PDB entry 4YY3 | X-ray diffraction, 3.60 A resolution | chains A and H of the 22 polymer chains in the assembly

Chain A:
Molecule: 16S rRNA
Source organism: Thermus thermophilus HB8
Sequence (1522 nucleotides; numbered 0 to 1544 plus 19 insertion-coded residues; 42 numbers in that range are skipped by the numbering (no residue carries them; nothing is unmodelled there); the number before each row is that of its first residue; a row labelled like 190A-190L holds insertion residues (190A, then the next letters in order); numbering starts at 0):
     0 UUUGUUGGAGAGUUUGAUCCUGGCUCAGGGUGAACGCUGGCGGCGUGCCU
    50 AAGACAUGCAAGUCGUGCGGG
    73 CCGCGGGGUUUU
    88 ACUCCG
    95 UGGUC
   101 AGCGGCGGACGGGUGAGUAACGCGUGGGU
  129A G
   130 ACCUACCCGGAAGAGGGGGACAACCCGGGGAAACUCGGGCUAAUCCCCCA
   180 UGUGGACCCGC
190A-190L CCCUUGGGGUGU
   191 GUCCAAAGGGCUUU
   216 GCCCGCUUCCGGAUGGGCCCGCGUCCCAUCAGCUAGUUGGUGGGGUAAUG
   266 GCCCACCAAGGCGACGACGGGUAGCCGGUCUGAGAGGAUGGCCGGCCACA
   316 GGGGCACUGAGACACGGGCCCCACUCCUACGGGAGGCAGCAGUUAGGAAU
   366 CUUCCGCAAUGGGCGCAAGCCUGACGGAGCGACGCCGCUUGGAGGAAGAA
   416 GCCCUUCGGGGUGUAAACUCCUGAA
   442 CCCGGGACGAAACCCCCGACGA
   474 GGGGACUGACGGUACCGGG
   494 GUAAUAGCGCCGGCCAACUCCGUGCCAGCAGCCGCGGUAAUACGGAGGGC
   544 GCGAGCGUUACCCGGAUUCACUGGGCGUAAAGGGCGUGUAGGCGGCCUGG
   594 GGCGUCCCAUGUGAAAGACCACGGCUCAACCGUGGGGGAGCGUGGGAUAC
   644 GCUCAGGCUAGACGGUGGGAGAGGGUGGUGGAAUUCCCGGAGUAGCGGUG
   694 AAAUGCGCAGAUACCGGGAGGAACGCCGAUGGCGAAGGCAGCCACCUGGU
   744 CCACCCGUGACGCUGAGGCGCGAAAGCGUGGGGAGCAAACCGGAUUAGAU
   794 ACCCGGGUAGUCCACGCCCUAAACGAUGCGCGCUAGGUCUCUGGGUCU
   848 CCUGGGGGCCGAAGCUAACGCGUUAAGCGCGCCGCCUGGGGAGUACGGCC
   898 GCAAGGCUGAAACUCAAAGGAAUUGACGGGGGCCCGCACAAGCGGUGGAG
   948 CAUGUGGUUUAAUUCGAAGCAACGCGAAGAACCUUACCAGGCCUUGACAU
   998 GCUAGG
 1003A G
  1004 AACCCGGGUGAAAGCCUGGGGUGCCCC
1030A-1030D GCGA
  1031 GGGGAGCCCUAGCACAGGUGCUGCAUGGCCGUCGUCAGCUCGUGCCGUGA
  1081 GGUGUUGGGUUAAGUCCCGCAACGAGCGCAACCCCCGCCGUUAGUUGCCA
  1131 GCGGUUCGGCCGGGCACUCUAACGGGACUGCCCGCGAAA
  1171 GCGGGAGGAAGGAGGGGACGACGUCUGGUCAGCAUGGCCCUUACGGCCUG
  1221 GGCGACACACGUGCUACAAUGCCCACUACAAAGCGAUGCCACCCGGCAAC
  1271 GGGGAGCUAAUCGCAAAAAGGUGGGCCCAGUUCGGAUUGGGGUCUGCAAC
  1321 CCGACCCCAUGAAGCCGGAAUCGCUAGUAAUCGCGGAUCAG
 1361A C
  1362 CAUGCCGCGGUGAAUACGUUCCCGGGCCUUGUACACACCGCCCGUCACGC
  1412 CAUGGGAGCGGGCUCUACCCGAAGUCGCCGGG
  1446 AGCCUACGGG
  1459 CAGGCGCCGAGGGUAGGGCCCGUGACUGGGGCGAAGUCGUAACAAGGUAG
  1509 CUGUACCGGAAGGUGCGGCUGGAUCACCUCCUUUCU
Not modelled in the structure: 0-4, 1535-1538
Ion coordination: Mg2+ site 1 near G21 (its only coordinating residue here); Mg2+ site 2: G46, G394; Mg2+ site 3: C48, G115; Mg2+ site 4 near A53 (its only coordinating residue here); Mg2+ site 5: C58, U387; Mg2+ site 6 near G111 (its only coordinating residue here); Mg2+ site 7: G117, G289; Mg2+ site 8 near G122 (its only coordinating residue here); Mg2+ site 9: U129, G231, G232; Mg2+ site 10 near G190K (its only coordinating residue here); Mg2+ site 11 near U190J (its only coordinating residue here); Mg2+ site 12 near A195 (its only coordinating residue here); 80 more Mg2+ sites not listed

Chain H:
Name: 30S ribosomal protein S8
Source organism: Thermus thermophilus HB8
UniProt: Q5SHQ2 (RS8_THET8); numbering as in UniProt (aligned over 1-138)
Sequence (138 residues; row label = number of the first residue in the row):
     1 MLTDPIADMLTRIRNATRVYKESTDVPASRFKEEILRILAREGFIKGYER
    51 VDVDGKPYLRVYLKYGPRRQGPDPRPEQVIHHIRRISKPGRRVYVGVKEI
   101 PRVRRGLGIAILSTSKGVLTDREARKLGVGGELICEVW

How chain A and chain H interact:
Pairs across the interface (71; chain A residue first):
  C564(A) - Arg91(H)  hydrogen bond to the sugar
  C586(A) - Pro89(H)  phosphate contact
  C586(A) - Gly90(H)  sugar contact
  G587(A) - Thr3(H)  sugar contact
  G587(A) - Pro89(H)  phosphate contact
  G587(A) - Arg92(H)  salt bridge to the phosphate
  G588(A) - Leu2(H)  sugar contact
  G588(A) - Pro5(H)  phosphate contact
  C589(A) - Pro5(H)  phosphate contact
  C589(A) - Ser29(H)  phosphate contact
  C590(A) - Ser29(H)  phosphate contact
  C590(A) - Arg30(H)  hydrogen bond to the phosphate
  U591(A) - Arg30(H)  salt bridge to the phosphate
  G597(A) - Tyr94(H)  hydrogen bond to the base
  U598(A) - Tyr94(H)  phosphate contact
  U598(A) - Gly131(H)  sugar contact
  C599(A) - Val95(H)  sugar contact
  C599(A) - Gly96(H)  phosphate contact
  C599(A) - Val97(H)  phosphate contact
  C599(A) - Val129(H)  sugar contact
  C599(A) - Gly130(H)  hydrogen bond to the sugar
  C599(A) - Gly131(H)  sugar contact
  C600(A) - Gly96(H)  phosphate contact
  C600(A) - Val97(H)  hydrogen bond to the phosphate
  C600(A) - Gly128(H)  sugar contact
  C600(A) - Val129(H)  sugar contact
  A640(A) - Ser115(H)  hydrogen bond to the sugar
  U641(A) - Ser115(H)  sugar contact
  A642(A) - Phe31(H)  sugar contact
  A642(A) - Ser113(H)  hydrogen bond to the sugar
  A642(A) - Thr114(H)  hydrogen bond to the base
  A642(A) - Ser115(H)  base contact
  A642(A) - Gly117(H)  sugar contact
  A642(A) - Val118(H)  sugar contact
  C643(A) - Phe31(H)  sugar contact
  C643(A) - Ser113(H)  hydrogen bond to the sugar
  C643(A) - Glu132(H)  hydrogen bond to the sugar
  G644(A) - Arg92(H)  sugar contact
  A653(A) - Lys56(H)  salt bridge to the phosphate
  A753(A) - Met1(H)  base contact
  G755(A) - Met1(H)  sugar contact
  G823(A) - Met1(H)  sugar contact
  G823(A) - Thr3(H)  base contact
  C824(A) - Met1(H)  hydrogen bond to the sugar
  G825(A) - Asp8(H)  hydrogen bond to the sugar
  G825(A) - Thr11(H)  base contact
  G825(A) - Arg12(H)  hydrogen bond to the sugar
  G825(A) - Asn15(H)  base contact
  C826(A) - Arg12(H)  sugar contact
  C826(A) - Asn15(H)  hydrogen bond to the base
  U827(A) - Asn15(H)  sugar contact
  U827(A) - Val19(H)  sugar contact
  A828(A) - Lys21(H)  phosphate contact
  A859(A) - Val19(H)  base contact
  A860(A) - Arg18(H)  sugar contact
  A860(A) - Arg75(H)  hydrogen bond to the phosphate
  G861(A) - Arg75(H)  salt bridge to the phosphate
  C875(A) - Thr11(H)  base contact
  C875(A) - Arg14(H)  hydrogen bond to the sugar
  C875(A) - Asn15(H)  hydrogen bond to the sugar
  G876(A) - Ala7(H)  sugar contact
  G876(A) - Thr11(H)  hydrogen bond to the sugar
  G876(A) - Arg14(H)  salt bridge to the phosphate
  C877(A) - Thr3(H)  hydrogen bond to the sugar
  C877(A) - Asp4(H)  sugar contact
  C877(A) - Lys88(H)  phosphate contact
  C877(A) - Pro89(H)  phosphate contact
  G878(A) - Thr3(H)  hydrogen bond to the sugar
  G878(A) - Lys88(H)  phosphate contact
  G878(A) - Pro89(H)  phosphate contact
  C879(A) - Gly90(H)  phosphate contact
Also at the interface, not in a pair above, chain A (37 interface residues in all): G631, U652, C756, G874
Also at the interface, not in a pair above, chain H (43 interface residues in all): Ala28, Lys32, Pro57, Lys98, Lys116

Overview:
37 residues of chain A and 43 residues of chain H are in contact, with 20 hydrogen bonds and 5 salt bridges.
Polar contacts include G597(A)-Tyr94(H), A642(A)-Thr114(H) and C826(A)-Asn15(H). The Mg2+ site 2 is built by
G46(A) and G394(A).
Chain A is 16S rRNA and chain H is 30S ribosomal protein S8, both from Thermus thermophilus HB8; the
structure, 30S ribosomal subunit- HigB complex, was determined by X-ray diffraction.
